PDB entry 7PS3 | X-ray diffraction, 1.70 A resolution | chains H and L

# Chain H
Name: Beta-32 heavy chain
Source organism: Homo sapiens
Chain sequence (230 residues; each row starts with the number of its first residue):
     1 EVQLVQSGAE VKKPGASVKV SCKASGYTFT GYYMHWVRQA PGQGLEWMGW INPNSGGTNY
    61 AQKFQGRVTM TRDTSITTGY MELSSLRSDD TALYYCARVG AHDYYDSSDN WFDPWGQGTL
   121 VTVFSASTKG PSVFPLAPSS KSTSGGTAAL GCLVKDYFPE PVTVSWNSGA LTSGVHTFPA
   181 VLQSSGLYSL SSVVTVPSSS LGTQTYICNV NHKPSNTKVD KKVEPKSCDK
Disordered / not traced: 228-230
Disulfides: Cys22-Cys96, Cys152-Cys208
Residues lining bound ligands:
  - D-malate (MLT), molecule 1: Tyr33, Trp50, Asn52, Ser55, Gly57, His102
  - D-malate (MLT), molecule 2: Ser55, Gly56, Arg72

# Chain L
Name: Beta-32 light chain
Source organism: Homo sapiens
Chain sequence (214 residues; row label = number of the first residue in the row):
     1 DIQMTQSPSS VSASVGDRLT ITCRASQGIS SWLAWYQQKP GKAPKLLIYA ASSLQSGVPS
    61 RFSGSGSGTD FTLTISSLQP EDFATYYCQQ ANSFPWTFGQ GTKVEIKRTV AAPSVFIFPP
   121 SDEQLKSGTA SVVCLLNNFY PREAKVQWKV DNALQSGNSQ ESVTEQDSKD STYSLSSTLT
   181 LSKADYEKHK VYACEVTHQG LSSPVTKSFN RGEC
Disordered / not traced: 214
Disulfides: Cys23-Cys88, Cys134-Cys194

# How chain H and chain L interact
Contacting residue pairs - 89 pairs, chain H then chain L:
  Gln39(H) with Gln38(L), hydrogen bond; Tyr87(L), hydrogen bond
  Gln43(H) with Tyr87(L), hydrogen bond (backbone-side chain)
  Leu45(H) with Tyr87(L), hydrophobic; Phe98(L)
  Trp47(H) with Phe94(L), hydrophobic; Pro95(L), hydrophobic; Trp96(L)
  Trp50(H) with Phe94(L)
  Tyr95(H) with Gln38(L), hydrogen bond; Lys42(L), hydrogen bond (side chain-backbone); Ala43(L), hydrophobic
  Val99(H) with Trp96(L), hydrophobic
  His102(H) with Phe94(L); Trp96(L)
  Asp103(H) with Trp32(L)
  Tyr104(H) with Trp32(L)
  Tyr105(H) with Ser31(L); Trp32(L), hydrophobic; Ala50(L)
  Asp106(H) with Tyr49(L)
  Ser107(H) with Tyr49(L)
  Ser108(H) with Tyr49(L); Gln55(L)
  Trp111(H) with Trp32(L); Leu33(L); Ala34(L), hydrophobic; Tyr36(L); Leu46(L), hydrophobic; Tyr49(L); Ala50(L); Gln89(L); Ala91(L), hydrophobic
  Phe112(H) with Tyr36(L), hydrogen bond (backbone-side chain); Leu46(L); Gln89(L); Trp96(L), hydrophobic; Phe98(L), hydrophobic
  Asp113(H) with Gln55(L), hydrogen bond
  Trp115(H) with Tyr36(L); Ala43(L), hydrophobic; Pro44(L)
  Gly116(H) with Ala43(L)
  Val133(H) with Glu123(L)
  Phe134(H) with Ser121(L); Gln124(L)
  Pro135(H) with Ser121(L)
  Leu136(H) with Phe118(L); Val133(L), hydrophobic
  Ala137(H) with Phe118(L)
  Lys141(H) with Phe116(L); Ile117(L), hydrogen bond (backbone-backbone); Ser208(L); Phe209(L)
  Ser142(H) with Phe116(L); Ile117(L); Phe118(L)
  Thr143(H) with Phe116(L)
  Ser144(H) with Phe116(L)
  Ala149(H) with Phe116(L), hydrophobic; Phe118(L); Leu135(L), hydrophobic
  Leu150(H) with Phe118(L), hydrophobic
  Leu153(H) with Ser131(L)
  Lys155(H) with Gln124(L); Ser131(L)
  His176(H) with Asn137(L), hydrogen bond; Asn138(L), hydrogen bond; Asp167(L); Ser174(L), hydrogen bond
  Phe178(H) with Leu135(L), hydrophobic; Ser162(L); Thr164(L); Ser174(L); Leu175(L); Ser176(L)
  Pro179(H) with Ser162(L), hydrogen bond (backbone-side chain); Val163(L)
  Val181(H) with Gln160(L); Glu161(L); Ser162(L)
  Leu182(H) with Gln160(L), hydrogen bond (backbone-side chain)
  Gln183(H) with Gln160(L)
  Ser191(H) with Ser176(L)
  Val193(H) with Leu135(L), hydrophobic
  Thr195(H) with Asn137(L)
  Lys221(H) with Glu123(L), salt bridge
  Lys226(H) with Pro119(L); Pro120(L), hydrogen bond (side chain-backbone)
Other interface residues (no listed pair), chain H (50 interface residues in all): His35, Val37, Glu46, Asn59, Asn110, Thr147, Thr177
Other interface residues (no listed pair), chain L (47 interface residues in all): Ser114, Thr129, Thr180

# In short
The interface between chain H and chain L involves 50 residues on one side and 47 on the other; the contacts
include 14 hydrogen bonds and 1 salt bridge. Among the polar pairs are Lys221(H)-Glu123(L), Gln39(H)-Gln38(L)
and Gln39(H)-Tyr87(L). Chain H binds D-malate.
Chain H is Beta-32 heavy chain and chain L is Beta-32 light chain, both from Homo sapiens; the structure,
Crystal structure of antibody Beta-32 Fab, was determined by X-ray diffraction, deposited together with 7PS0,
7PS4, 7Q9K and 7Q9P.
